5ZI3 - chains A and B; structure by X-ray diffraction, 2.10 A resolution.

== Chain A (and B) ==
Name: Malate dehydrogenase
From: Saccharomyces cerevisiae
Notes: EC 1.1.1.37; chain B of this document is another copy of the same molecule, construct and numbering; everything in this record applies to it too
Reference sequence: A0A250W9L1 (A0A250W9L1_YEASX); residues 1-343 here = UniProt positions 1-343
Amino-acid sequence (345 residues; each row starts with the number of its first residue; numbers below 1 keep their minus sign (Gly-1 is residue -1)):
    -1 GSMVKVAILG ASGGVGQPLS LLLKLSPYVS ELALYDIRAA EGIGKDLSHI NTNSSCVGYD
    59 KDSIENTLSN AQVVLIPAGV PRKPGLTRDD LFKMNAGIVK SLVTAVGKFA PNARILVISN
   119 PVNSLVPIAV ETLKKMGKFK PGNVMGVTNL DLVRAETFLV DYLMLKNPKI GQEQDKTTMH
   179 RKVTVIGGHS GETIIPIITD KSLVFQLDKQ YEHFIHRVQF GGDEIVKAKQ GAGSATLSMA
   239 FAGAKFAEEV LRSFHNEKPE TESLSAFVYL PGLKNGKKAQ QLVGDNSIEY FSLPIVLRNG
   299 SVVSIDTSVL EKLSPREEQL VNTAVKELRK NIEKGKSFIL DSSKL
Disordered / not traced: -1 to 0, 340-343
Differences from the reference sequence: expression tag (-1 to 0)

== Interface between chain A and chain B ==
Pairs across the interface - 71 pairs, chain A then chain B:
  Leu20(A) - Leu19(B)  hydrophobic
  Leu23(A) - Phe239(B)  hydrophobic
  Gly40(A) - Ala226(B)
  Gly40(A) - Lys227(B)
  Ile41(A) - Leu235(B)  hydrophobic
  Lys43(A) - Arg215(B)
  Lys43(A) - Glu222(B)  salt bridge
  Lys43(A) - Ile223(B)
  Asp44(A) - Ile223(B)
  Asp44(A) - Lys227(B)  salt bridge
  Asp44(A) - Ala233(B)
  Asp44(A) - Thr234(B)  hydrogen bond (side chain-backbone)
  Asp44(A) - Leu235(B)  hydrogen bond (side chain-backbone)
  Asp44(A) - Ser236(B)  hydrogen bond
  Leu45(A) - Leu235(B)  hydrophobic
  Ser46(A) - Thr155(B)
  His47(A) - Val151(B)
  His47(A) - Arg152(B)  hydrogen bond
  His47(A) - Thr155(B)  hydrogen bond (backbone-side chain)
  His47(A) - Phe156(B)
  His47(A) - Gly219(B)
  His47(A) - Glu222(B)  salt bridge
  His47(A) - Ile223(B)
  Ile48(A) - Val151(B)  hydrophobic
  Ile48(A) - Thr155(B)  hydrogen bond (backbone-side chain)
  Ile48(A) - Ser236(B)
  Ile48(A) - Phe239(B)  hydrophobic
  Asn49(A) - Val151(B)
  Asn49(A) - Glu154(B)  hydrogen bond
  Asn49(A) - Thr155(B)  hydrogen bond (backbone-side chain)
  Asn49(A) - Lys174(B)  hydrogen bond (side chain-backbone)
  Asn49(A) - Thr175(B)  hydrogen bond (backbone-backbone)
  Asn49(A) - Phe239(B)
  Thr50(A) - Lys174(B)
  Asn51(A) - Asp173(B)  hydrogen bond
  Asn51(A) - Lys174(B)  hydrogen bond (side chain-backbone)
  Val151(A) - His47(B)
  Val151(A) - Asn49(B)
  Arg152(A) - His47(B)  hydrogen bond
  Glu154(A) - Asn49(B)  hydrogen bond
  Thr155(A) - Ser46(B)
  Thr155(A) - His47(B)  hydrogen bond (side chain-backbone)
  Thr155(A) - Ile48(B)  hydrogen bond (side chain-backbone)
  Thr155(A) - Asn49(B)  hydrogen bond (side chain-backbone)
  Phe156(A) - His47(B)
  Asp173(A) - Asn51(B)  hydrogen bond
  Lys174(A) - Asn49(B)  hydrogen bond (backbone-side chain)
  Lys174(A) - Thr50(B)
  Lys174(A) - Asn51(B)  hydrogen bond (backbone-side chain)
  Thr175(A) - Asn49(B)  hydrogen bond (backbone-backbone)
  Arg215(A) - Lys43(B)
  Gly219(A) - His47(B)
  Glu222(A) - Lys43(B)  salt bridge
  Glu222(A) - His47(B)  salt bridge
  Ile223(A) - Lys43(B)
  Ile223(A) - Asp44(B)
  Ile223(A) - His47(B)
  Lys227(A) - Gly40(B)
  Lys227(A) - Asp44(B)  salt bridge
  Ser232(A) - Asp44(B)
  Ala233(A) - Asp44(B)
  Thr234(A) - Asp44(B)  hydrogen bond (backbone-side chain)
  Leu235(A) - Gln15(B)
  Leu235(A) - Ile41(B)  hydrophobic
  Leu235(A) - Asp44(B)  hydrogen bond (backbone-side chain)
  Leu235(A) - Leu45(B)  hydrophobic
  Ser236(A) - Asp44(B)  hydrogen bond
  Ser236(A) - Ile48(B)
  Phe239(A) - Leu23(B)  hydrophobic
  Phe239(A) - Ile48(B)  hydrophobic
  Phe239(A) - Asn49(B)
Interface residues without a listed pair, chain A (37 interface residues in all): Gln15, Pro16, Leu19, Gln172, Ala226
Interface residues without a listed pair, chain B (37 interface residues in all): Pro16, Leu20, Gln172, Ser232

== In short ==
Chain A and chain B each contribute 37 residues to their interface, with 24 hydrogen bonds and 6 salt bridges.
Among the polar pairs are Lys43(A)-Glu222(B), Asp44(A)-Lys227(B) and His47(A)-Glu222(B).
Both chains are Malate dehydrogenase (Saccharomyces cerevisiae). Entry 5ZI3 (MDH3 wild type, apo-form) was
determined by X-ray diffraction, deposited together with 5ZI2 and 5ZI4.
